Entry 4OGQ (X-ray diffraction, 2.50 A resolution); this record covers chains B and H of the 8 polymer chains in the assembly.

== Chain B ==
Molecule: Cytochrome b6-f complex subunit 4
Source organism: Nostoc sp
UniProtKB: Q93SX1 (PETD_NOSS1); numbering as in UniProt (aligned over 1-160)
Chain sequence (160 residues; numbered 1 to 160; the number before each row is that of its first residue):
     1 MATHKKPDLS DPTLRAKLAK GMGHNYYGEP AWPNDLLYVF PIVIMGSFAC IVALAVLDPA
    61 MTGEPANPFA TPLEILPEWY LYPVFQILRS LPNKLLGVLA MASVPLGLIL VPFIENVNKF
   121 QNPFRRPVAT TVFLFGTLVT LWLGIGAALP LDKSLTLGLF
Unresolved in the structure: 1
Residues lining bound ligands:
  - 2WA ((1S,8E)-1-{[(2S)-1-hydroxy-3-{[(1S)-1-hydroxypentadecyl]oxy}propan-2-yl]oxy}heptadec-8-en-1-ol): W79, Y82, P83, T137, T140, L141, G144, I145, A148, L149
  - 3WM ((1S,8E,1'R,8'Z)-1,1'-{[(2S)-3-hydroxypropane-1,2-diyl]bis(oxy)}bisoctadec-8-en-1-ol): S47, C50, I51
  - phosphatidic acid (7PH; (1R)-2-(dodecanoyloxy)-1-[(phosphonooxy)methyl]ethyl tetradecanoate), molecule 1: F48, V52, V56
  - phosphatidic acid (7PH), molecule 2: I109, L110, F113
  - phosphatidic acid (7PH), molecule 3: P123, F124, P127, T130, T131, L134, F135, L138, L141
  - Octadecane (8K6): L36, F40, P41, I44, M45, F48
  - beta-carotene (BCR): V43, G46, S47
  - chlorophyll a (CLA): Y80, L81, P83, V84, I87, M101, A102, V104, P105, L106, L108, I109, V111, A129, V132, F133, F135, G136, V139, T140, L143
  - heme c (HEC): N25, V39, F40, V43, I44
  - dioleoyl-phosphatidylcholine (OPC; (7R,17E)-4-hydroxy-N,N,N,7-tetramethyl-7-[(8E)-octadec-8-enoyloxy]-10-oxo-3,5,9-trioxa-4-phosphaheptacos-17-en-1-aminium 4-oxide): I87, A100, S103, V104, G107, L108, V111, I114, E115, V117, N118, F120, R125, R126, P127, V128, A129, V132, L143

== Chain H ==
Molecule: Cytochrome b6-f complex subunit 8
Source organism: Nostoc sp
UniProtKB: P61048 (PETN_NOSS1); numbering as in UniProt (aligned over 1-29)
Chain sequence (29 residues; numbered 1 to 29; the number before each row is that of its first residue):
     1 MAILTLGWVS LLVVFTWSIA MVVWGRNGL
Residues lining bound ligands:
  - 3WM ((1S,8E,1'R,8'Z)-1,1'-{[(2S)-3-hydroxypropane-1,2-diyl]bis(oxy)}bisoctadec-8-en-1-ol): L4, T5, W8, L11, L12, F15
  - beta-carotene (BCR): F15, S18, I19, V22

== Interface between chain B and chain H ==
Residue-residue contacts (14; chain B residue first):
  A2(B) - N27(H)
  D35(B) - R26(H)  salt bridge
  V39(B) - R26(H)
  I42(B) - V22(H)  hydrophobic
  V43(B) - V22(H)  hydrophobic
  G46(B) - S18(H)
  A49(B) - V14(H)  hydrophobic
  C50(B) - L11(H)
  C50(B) - V14(H)  hydrophobic
  C50(B) - F15(H)  hydrophobic
  A53(B) - L11(H)  hydrophobic
  L54(B) - L11(H)  hydrophobic
  L57(B) - G7(H)
  L57(B) - W8(H)  hydrophobic
Interface residues without a listed pair, chain B (12 interface residues in all): D58
Interface residues without a listed pair, chain H (11 interface residues in all): M21, G25

== Overview ==
12 residues of chain B and 11 residues of chain H are in contact; the contacts include 1 salt bridge. The
salt-bridged pair is D35(B)-R26(H). Heme c, compound 3WM and beta-carotene are bound between chain B and chain
H.
Here chain B is Cytochrome b6-f complex subunit 4 and chain H is Cytochrome b6-f complex subunit 8, both from
Nostoc sp. Entry 4OGQ (Internal Lipid Architecture of the Hetero-Oligomeric Cytochrome b6f Complex) was
determined by X-ray diffraction.
